PDB entry 4HR0 | X-ray diffraction, 1.90 A resolution | chain A

# Chain A
Name: Ribonuleotide reductase small subunit
From: Geobacillus kaustophilus
Notes: EC 1.17.4.1
UniProt: Q5KW80 (Q5KW80_GEOKA); residue numbers follow UniProt; this construct covers 1-302
Amino-acid sequence (316 residues; row label = number of the first residue in the row; numbers below 1 keep their minus sign (Met-13 is residue -13)):
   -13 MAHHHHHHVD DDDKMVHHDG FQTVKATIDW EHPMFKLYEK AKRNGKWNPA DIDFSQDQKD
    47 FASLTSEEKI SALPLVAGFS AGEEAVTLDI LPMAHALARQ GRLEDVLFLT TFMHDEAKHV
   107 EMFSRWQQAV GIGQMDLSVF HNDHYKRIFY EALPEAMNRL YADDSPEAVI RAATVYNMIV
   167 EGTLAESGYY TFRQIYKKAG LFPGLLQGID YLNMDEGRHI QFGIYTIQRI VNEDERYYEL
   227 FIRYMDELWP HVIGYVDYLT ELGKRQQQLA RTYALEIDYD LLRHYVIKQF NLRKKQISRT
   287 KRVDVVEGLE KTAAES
Disordered / not traced: -13 to 1, 288-302
Differences from the reference sequence: expression tag (-13 to 0)
Covalently attached groups: covalent link Val72-Tyr162
Metal / ion sites: Na+: Val10, Ala12, Gln113, Gly119, Met121; manganese (III) ion: Glu69, Glu102, His105 (together with palmitic acid); Fe ion: Glu102, Glu167, Glu202, His205 (together with palmitic acid); Mn2+ near His130 (its only coordinating residue here)
From the paper describing this entry:
  - contacts within the chain: Val72-Tyr162 (covalent link)
  - post-translational modification sites: Val72, Tyr162
  - manganese (III) ion coordination: Glu69

# In short
Val10, Ala12, Gln113, Gly119 and Met121 form the Na+ site. The manganese (III) ion site is built by Glu69,
Glu102 and His105. From the paper: manganese (III) ion coordination by Glu69; modification sites Val72 and
Tyr162.
Chain A is Ribonuleotide reductase small subunit (Geobacillus kaustophilus); the structure, R2-like
ligand-binding oxidase with aerobically reconstituted metal cofactor, was determined by X-ray diffraction
(same publication as 4HR4 and 4HR5).
